8QBY - chains D and J of the 18 polymer chains in the assembly; structure by electron microscopy, 2.30 A resolution.

Chain D:
Name: NADH-quinone oxidoreductase subunit D
Organism: Paracoccus denitrificans PD1222
Reference sequence: A1B495 (NUOD_PARDP); numbering as in UniProt (aligned over 1-412)
Amino-acid sequence (412 residues; numbered 1 to 412; the number before each row is that of its first residue):
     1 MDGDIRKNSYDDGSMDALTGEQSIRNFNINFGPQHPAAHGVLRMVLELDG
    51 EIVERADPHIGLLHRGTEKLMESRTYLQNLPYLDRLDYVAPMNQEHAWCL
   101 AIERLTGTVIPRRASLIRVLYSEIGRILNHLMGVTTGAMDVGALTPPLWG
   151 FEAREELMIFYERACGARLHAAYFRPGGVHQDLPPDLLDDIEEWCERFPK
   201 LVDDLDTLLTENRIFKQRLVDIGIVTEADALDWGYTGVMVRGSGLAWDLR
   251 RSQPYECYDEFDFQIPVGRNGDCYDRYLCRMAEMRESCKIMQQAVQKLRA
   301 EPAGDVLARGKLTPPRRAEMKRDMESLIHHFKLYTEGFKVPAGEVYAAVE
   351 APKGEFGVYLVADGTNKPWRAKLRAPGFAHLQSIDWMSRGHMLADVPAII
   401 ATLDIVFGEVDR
Unresolved in the structure: 1-2
Modified residues: Arg65 (N3, N4-dimethylarginine; 2MR)
Bound ions: Ca2+: Arg6, Asn8, Asp49, Glu54
Small-molecule neighbours: 4Fe-4S cluster (SF4): Arg65, Arg85, His170
Reported in the primary citation:
  - Ca2+ coordination: Arg6, Asn8, Asp49, Glu54

Chain J:
Name: NADH-quinone oxidoreductase chain 10
Organism: Paracoccus denitrificans PD1222
Reference sequence: P29922 (NQO10_PARDE); residues 1-200 here = UniProt positions 1-200
Amino-acid sequence (200 residues; each row starts with the number of its first residue):
     1 MMTFAFYLFAISACVAGFMVVIGRNPVHSVLWLILAFLSAAGLFVLQGAE
    51 FVAMLLVVVYVGAVAVLFLFVVMMLDVDFAELKGELARYLPLALVIGVVL
   101 LAQLGIAFSGWTPSDQAESLRAAPVDAAVENTLGLGLVLYDRYVLMFQLA
   151 GLVLLVAMIGAIVLTMRHRKDVKRQNVLEQMWRDPAKTMELKDVKPGQGL
Unresolved in the structure: 83-87
Small-molecule neighbours:
  - 1,2-diacyl-glycerol-3-sn-phosphate (3PH), molecule 1: Met1, Met2, Ala5, Phe9, Val45, Leu46
  - 1,2-diacyl-glycerol-3-sn-phosphate (3PH), molecule 2: Phe6, Tyr7, Ala10, Ile11, Cys14, Ala102, Gly105, Ile106, Phe108, Ser109
  - 1,2-diacyl-glycerol-3-sn-phosphate (3PH), molecule 3: Leu145, Gln148, Leu149, Leu152
  - 1,2-diacyl-sn-glycero-3-phosphocholine (PC1): Gly23, Arg24, Asn25, His28, Leu31, Trp32, Ile34, Leu35, Leu38

Chain D / chain J interface:
Pairs across the interface - 81 pairs, chain D then chain J:
  Ile5(D) - Arg169(J)  hydrogen bond (backbone-side chain)
  Ile5(D) - Asp171(J)
  Lys7(D) - Asp171(J)
  Asn8(D) - Arg169(J)  hydrogen bond
  Asn8(D) - Asp171(J)
  Ser9(D) - Arg169(J)
  Ser9(D) - Lys170(J)  hydrogen bond
  Ser9(D) - Asp171(J)  hydrogen bond (backbone-side chain)
  Tyr10(D) - Arg167(J)  hydrogen bond
  Tyr10(D) - His168(J)
  Tyr10(D) - Arg169(J)
  Tyr10(D) - Lys170(J)  hydrogen bond (backbone-side chain)
  Asp11(D) - Arg167(J)
  Asp11(D) - His168(J)  salt bridge
  Asp12(D) - Arg167(J)
  Ser14(D) - Arg167(J)  hydrogen bond
  Asp16(D) - Arg167(J)  salt bridge
  Arg25(D) - Val77(J)
  Asp49(D) - Arg169(J)  salt bridge
  Ile52(D) - Val172(J)  hydrophobic
  Glu54(D) - Arg169(J)  salt bridge
  Glu211(D) - Pro185(J)
  Lys216(D) - Gln180(J)
  Lys216(D) - Met181(J)  hydrogen bond (side chain-backbone)
  Lys216(D) - Arg183(J)  hydrogen bond (side chain-backbone)
  Gln217(D) - Val177(J)
  Gln217(D) - Gln180(J)  hydrogen bond (backbone-side chain)
  Gln217(D) - Met181(J)  hydrogen bond
  Val220(D) - Gln180(J)  hydrogen bond (backbone-side chain)
  Val220(D) - Arg183(J)
  Asp221(D) - Gln175(J)
  Asp221(D) - Arg183(J)  salt bridge
  Ile222(D) - Gln175(J)
  Leu245(D) - Leu200(J)  hydrophobic
  Ala246(D) - Val194(J)  hydrophobic
  Ala246(D) - Leu200(J)
  Trp247(D) - Gly199(J)
  Trp247(D) - Leu200(J)
  Arg251(D) - Val194(J)  hydrogen bond (side chain-backbone)
  Arg251(D) - Pro196(J)
  Arg251(D) - Gly197(J)  hydrogen bond (backbone-backbone)
  Arg251(D) - Gln198(J)
  Ser252(D) - Gly197(J)
  Ser252(D) - Gln198(J)
  Pro254(D) - Gly197(J)
  Asp259(D) - Pro196(J)
  Gln264(D) - Leu191(J)
  Gln264(D) - Lys192(J)
  Gln264(D) - Asp193(J)
  Ile265(D) - Glu190(J)
  Ile265(D) - Leu191(J)
  Ile265(D) - Lys192(J)  hydrogen bond (backbone-backbone)
  Ile265(D) - Val194(J)  hydrophobic
  Pro266(D) - Met189(J)  hydrophobic
  Pro266(D) - Glu190(J)
  Pro266(D) - Leu191(J)  hydrophobic
  Val267(D) - Thr188(J)
  Val267(D) - Met189(J)
  Val267(D) - Glu190(J)  hydrogen bond (backbone-backbone)
  Val267(D) - Lys192(J)
  Gly268(D) - Thr188(J)
  Arg269(D) - Lys187(J)
  Arg269(D) - Thr188(J)  hydrogen bond (backbone-backbone)
  Arg269(D) - Glu190(J)  salt bridge
  Arg269(D) - Lys192(J)
  Asn270(D) - Arg183(J)  hydrogen bond
  Asn270(D) - Thr188(J)  hydrogen bond
  Asp272(D) - Arg183(J)  salt bridge
  Tyr274(D) - Arg183(J)
  Tyr274(D) - Pro185(J)
  Asp275(D) - Thr188(J)  hydrogen bond
  Leu278(D) - Pro185(J)  hydrophobic
  Leu278(D) - Thr188(J)
  Ala282(D) - Met189(J)  hydrophobic
  Trp386(D) - Lys173(J)
  Met387(D) - Lys173(J)  hydrogen bond (backbone-side chain)
  Arg389(D) - Lys173(J)  hydrogen bond (backbone-side chain)
  Gly390(D) - Val172(J)
  Gly390(D) - Lys173(J)  hydrogen bond (backbone-backbone)
  His391(D) - Lys173(J)
  His391(D) - Gln175(J)
Also at the interface, not in a pair above, chain D (49 interface residues in all): Thr210, Arg213, Phe263, Cys279, Glu286, Ser388
Also at the interface, not in a pair above, chain J (30 interface residues in all): Met166, Trp182, Lys195
The authors on this interface:
  - interface residues, chain D: Ile265(D)

Summary:
49 residues of chain D and 30 residues of chain J are in contact, with 23 hydrogen bonds and 7 salt bridges.
Polar contacts include Asp11(D)-His168(J), Asp16(D)-Arg167(J) and Asp49(D)-Arg169(J). Chain D binds 4Fe-4S
cluster. The paper reports the interface residue Ile265(D); Ca2+ coordination by Arg6(D), Asn8(D) and Asp49(D)
among others.
Here chain D is NADH-quinone oxidoreductase subunit D and chain J is NADH-quinone oxidoreductase chain 10,
both from Paracoccus denitrificans PD1222. Entry 8QBY (Respiratory complex I from Paracoccus denitrificans in
MSP2N2 nanodiscs) was determined by electron microscopy together with 8QC1 from the same study.
